1T14 - chain A; structure by X-ray diffraction, 1.86 A resolution.

== Chain A ==
Protein: lush
From: Drosophila melanogaster
UniProtKB: O02372 (OB76A_DROME); residues 1-124 here correspond to UniProt positions 30-153 (UniProt number = residue number + 29)
Sequence (124 residues; numbered 1 to 124; the number before each row is that of its first residue):
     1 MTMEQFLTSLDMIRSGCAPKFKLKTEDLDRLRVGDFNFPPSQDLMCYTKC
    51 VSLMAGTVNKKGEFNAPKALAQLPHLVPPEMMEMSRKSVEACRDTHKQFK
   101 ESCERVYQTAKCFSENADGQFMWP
Disulfide bonds: C17-C50, C46-C103, C92-C112
Curated features (UniProtKB/Swiss-Prot):
  - binding site (1-propanol): S52, T57
  - binding site (butan-1-ol): S52, T57
  - binding site (ethanol): S52, T57
From the paper describing this entry:
  - conformationally variable residues (side-chain flip): F113
  - contacts within the chain: T48-S52 (hydrogen bond) (from molecular simulation)
  - mutagenesis - T57A: abolished binding to butanol
  - mutagenesis - S52A, T57A: abolished binding to ethanol
  - mutagenesis - T57A (Kd 128 uM): decreased binding to ANS
  - mutagenesis - T57S: unchanged binding to butanol
  - mutagenesis - T57S: unchanged binding to pentanol
  - mutagenesis - S52A (14 fold): decreased binding to butanol
  - mutagenesis - S52A: decreased binding to pentanol
  - mutagenesis - S52A (Tm change 9 degC), T57A (Tm change 4.5 degC): increased stability
  - mutagenesis - T57S: unchanged stability
  - mutagenesis - T57A: abolished binding to alcohol

== Overview ==
From UniProt: residues binding 1-propanol S52 and T57, butan-1-ol-binding residues S52 and T57 and
ethanol-binding residues S52 and T57. The paper reports that S52A and T57A abolish binding to ethanol;
conformational variability at F113.
Chain A is lush (Drosophila melanogaster); the structure, Crystal structure of LUSH from Drosophila
melanogaster: apo protein, was determined by X-ray diffraction (same publication as 3B6X, 3B7A, 3B86, 3B87 and
3B88).
